Entry 7DP0 (X-ray diffraction, 2.10 A resolution); this record covers chains A and B.

== Chain A (and B) ==
Name: Nitroreductase family protein
Organism: Sphingopyxis sp
Notes: chain B of this document is another copy of the same molecule, construct and numbering; everything in this record applies to it too
UniProt: A0A2L0VUJ4 (A0A2L0VUJ4_9SPHN); residues 1-233 here = UniProt positions 1-233
Amino-acid sequence (233 residues; each row starts with the number of its first residue):
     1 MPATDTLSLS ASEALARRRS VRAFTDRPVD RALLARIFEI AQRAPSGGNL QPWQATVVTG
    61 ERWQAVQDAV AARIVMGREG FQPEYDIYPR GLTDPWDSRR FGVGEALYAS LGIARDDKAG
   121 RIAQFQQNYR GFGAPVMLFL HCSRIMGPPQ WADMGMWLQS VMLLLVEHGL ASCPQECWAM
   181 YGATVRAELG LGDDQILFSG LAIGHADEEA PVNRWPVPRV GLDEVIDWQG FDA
Disordered / not traced: 1-8, 232-233
Ligand contacts:
  - FMN (flavin mononucleotide), molecule 1: Arg18, Arg19, Ser20, Arg22, Val103, Asn128, Phe132, Cys173, Pro174, Gln175, Glu176, Cys177, Phe198, Ser199, Val217, Arg219
  - FMN, molecule 2: Pro45, Ser46, Gly47, Gly48, Asn49, Asp153, Met156
What the authors report for this chain:
  - binding site for flavin mononucleotide: Arg18, Ser20, Arg22, Arg219
  - contacts within the chain: Tyr88-Arg100
  - specificity-determining residues: Tyr88
  - mutagenesis - Y88A, Y88F (3.1-fold): increased catalytic activity on butralin
  - mutagenesis - Y88A, Y88F (30-fold): increased catalytic activity on pendimethalin
  - mutagenesis - Y88A, Y88F: increased catalytic activity on oryzalin
  - mutagenesis - Y88A, Y88F: increased catalytic activity on isopropalin
  - mutagenesis - R100D, R100E: abolished catalytic activity

== Interface between chain A and chain B ==
Residue-residue contacts (168; chain A residue first):
  Leu9(A) - Ser10(B)
  Leu9(A) - Ala11(B)  hydrogen bond (backbone-backbone)
  Ser10(A) - Leu9(B)
  Ser10(A) - Ser10(B)
  Ser10(A) - Ala11(B)
  Ser10(A) - Glu167(B)  hydrogen bond
  Ala11(A) - Leu9(B)  hydrogen bond (backbone-backbone)
  Ala11(A) - Ser10(B)
  Ala11(A) - Ala11(B)
  Ala11(A) - Glu167(B)  hydrogen bond (backbone-side chain)
  Ser12(A) - Ile40(B)
  Ser12(A) - Leu164(B)
  Ser12(A) - Glu167(B)  hydrogen bond
  Ala14(A) - Ala11(B)  hydrophobic
  Leu15(A) - Arg43(B)
  Leu15(A) - Ser160(B)
  Leu15(A) - Leu164(B)  hydrophobic
  Arg18(A) - Arg43(B)  hydrogen bond (side chain-backbone)
  Arg18(A) - Ala44(B)
  Arg18(A) - Pro45(B)
  Arg31(A) - Trp228(B)
  Arg31(A) - Phe231(B)
  Ala35(A) - Leu222(B)
  Phe38(A) - Leu222(B)  hydrophobic
  Phe38(A) - Ile226(B)  hydrophobic
  Phe38(A) - Trp228(B)  hydrophobic
  Glu39(A) - Leu222(B)
  Ile40(A) - Ser12(B)
  Gln42(A) - Arg219(B)  hydrogen bond (backbone-side chain)
  Gln42(A) - Val220(B)
  Gln42(A) - Val225(B)
  Arg43(A) - Leu15(B)
  Arg43(A) - Arg18(B)  hydrogen bond (backbone-side chain)
  Arg43(A) - Val217(B)  hydrogen bond (side chain-backbone)
  Arg43(A) - Arg219(B)  hydrogen bond (backbone-side chain)
  Ala44(A) - Arg219(B)  hydrogen bond (backbone-side chain)
  Pro45(A) - Arg18(B)
  Pro45(A) - Gln159(B)
  Pro45(A) - Met162(B)  hydrophobic
  Pro45(A) - Arg219(B)
  Gly47(A) - Glu176(B)
  Gly48(A) - Tyr88(B)
  Gly48(A) - Arg100(B)
  Gly48(A) - Val103(B)
  Asn49(A) - Arg99(B)
  Asn49(A) - Val103(B)
  Asn49(A) - Pro218(B)  hydrogen bond (side chain-backbone)
  Asn49(A) - Arg219(B)  hydrogen bond
  Leu50(A) - Trp96(B)
  Leu50(A) - Arg99(B)  hydrogen bond (backbone-side chain)
  Gln51(A) - Arg99(B)  hydrogen bond (backbone-side chain)
  Gln51(A) - Arg219(B)
  Gln51(A) - Val220(B)  hydrogen bond (side chain-backbone)
  Trp53(A) - Val225(B)
  Gln54(A) - Val225(B)
  Ala55(A) - Val225(B)  hydrogen bond (backbone-backbone)
  Ala55(A) - Ile226(B)
  Ala55(A) - Asp227(B)  hydrogen bond (backbone-backbone)
  Thr56(A) - Asp227(B)
  Thr56(A) - Gln229(B)
  Val57(A) - Ile226(B)  hydrophobic
  Val57(A) - Asp227(B)  hydrogen bond (backbone-backbone)
  Val57(A) - Trp228(B)
  Val57(A) - Gln229(B)  hydrogen bond (backbone-backbone)
  Val57(A) - Phe231(B)
  Val58(A) - Gln229(B)
  Thr59(A) - Gln229(B)  hydrogen bond (backbone-backbone)
  Thr59(A) - Gly230(B)
  Thr59(A) - Phe231(B)
  Arg62(A) - Gln229(B)  hydrogen bond
  Arg62(A) - Gly230(B)
  Tyr85(A) - Pro149(B)  hydrophobic
  Asp86(A) - Pro149(B)
  Ile87(A) - Pro149(B)
  Ile87(A) - Gln150(B)  hydrogen bond (backbone-side chain)
  Tyr88(A) - Gly47(B)
  Tyr88(A) - Gly48(B)  hydrogen bond (side chain-backbone)
  Pro89(A) - Ile145(B)
  Pro89(A) - Met146(B)  hydrophobic
  Pro89(A) - Gln150(B)
  Gly91(A) - Ile145(B)
  Trp96(A) - Leu50(B)
  Trp96(A) - Ser143(B)
  Trp96(A) - Ile145(B)  hydrophobic
  Trp96(A) - Met146(B)
  Arg99(A) - Gly48(B)
  Arg99(A) - Asn49(B)
  Arg99(A) - Leu50(B)  hydrogen bond (side chain-backbone)
  Arg99(A) - Gln51(B)  hydrogen bond (side chain-backbone)
  Arg100(A) - Gly48(B)
  Arg100(A) - Leu50(B)
  Ser143(A) - Trp96(B)
  Ile145(A) - Pro89(B)
  Ile145(A) - Gly91(B)
  Met146(A) - Trp96(B)
  Pro148(A) - Trp151(B)  hydrophobic
  Pro149(A) - Tyr85(B)  hydrophobic
  Pro149(A) - Asp86(B)
  Pro149(A) - Ile87(B)
  Pro149(A) - Glu176(B)
  Gln150(A) - Ile87(B)  hydrogen bond (side chain-backbone)
  Gln150(A) - Pro89(B)
  Trp151(A) - Pro148(B)  hydrophobic
  Trp151(A) - Pro149(B)
  Trp151(A) - Ala152(B)
  Ala152(A) - Trp151(B)
  Ala152(A) - Ala152(B)  hydrophobic
  Ala152(A) - Gly155(B)
  Ala152(A) - Phe198(B)  hydrophobic
  Gly155(A) - Ala152(B)
  Gly155(A) - Gly155(B)
  Gly155(A) - Met156(B)
  Met156(A) - Gly155(B)
  Met156(A) - Leu158(B)  hydrophobic
  Met156(A) - Gln159(B)
  Gln159(A) - Pro45(B)
  Gln159(A) - Met156(B)
  Gln159(A) - Ser160(B)  hydrogen bond
  Ser160(A) - Leu15(B)
  Ser160(A) - Gln159(B)  hydrogen bond
  Met162(A) - Pro45(B)  hydrophobic
  Leu163(A) - Leu163(B)  hydrophobic
  Leu164(A) - Ser12(B)
  Leu164(A) - Leu15(B)  hydrophobic
  Glu167(A) - Ser10(B)  hydrogen bond
  Glu167(A) - Ala11(B)  hydrogen bond (side chain-backbone)
  Glu167(A) - Ser12(B)  hydrogen bond
  His168(A) - Ser12(B)
  Glu176(A) - Gly47(B)
  Glu176(A) - Pro149(B)
  Leu189(A) - Gln229(B)  hydrogen bond (backbone-side chain)
  Phe198(A) - Ala152(B)  hydrophobic
  Val217(A) - Arg43(B)  hydrogen bond (backbone-side chain)
  Pro218(A) - Asn49(B)  hydrogen bond (backbone-side chain)
  Arg219(A) - Gln42(B)  hydrogen bond (side chain-backbone)
  Arg219(A) - Arg43(B)  hydrogen bond (side chain-backbone)
  Arg219(A) - Ala44(B)  hydrogen bond (side chain-backbone)
  Arg219(A) - Asn49(B)  hydrogen bond
  Arg219(A) - Gln51(B)
  Val220(A) - Gln42(B)
  Val220(A) - Gln51(B)  hydrogen bond (backbone-side chain)
  Leu222(A) - Ala35(B)
  Leu222(A) - Phe38(B)
  Leu222(A) - Glu39(B)
  Val225(A) - Gln42(B)
  Val225(A) - Trp53(B)
  Val225(A) - Gln54(B)
  Val225(A) - Ala55(B)  hydrogen bond (backbone-backbone)
  Ile226(A) - Ala55(B)
  Asp227(A) - Ala55(B)  hydrogen bond (backbone-backbone)
  Asp227(A) - Thr56(B)
  Asp227(A) - Val57(B)  hydrogen bond (backbone-backbone)
  Trp228(A) - Arg31(B)
  Trp228(A) - Leu34(B)  hydrophobic
  Trp228(A) - Ala35(B)
  Trp228(A) - Phe38(B)  hydrophobic
  Trp228(A) - Val57(B)
  Gln229(A) - Thr56(B)
  Gln229(A) - Val57(B)  hydrogen bond (backbone-backbone)
  Gln229(A) - Val58(B)
  Gln229(A) - Thr59(B)  hydrogen bond (backbone-backbone)
  Gln229(A) - Arg62(B)
  Gln229(A) - Leu189(B)
  Gly230(A) - Thr59(B)
  Phe231(A) - Arg31(B)
  Phe231(A) - Val57(B)  hydrophobic
  Phe231(A) - Thr59(B)
  Phe231(A) - Val136(B)  hydrophobic
Also at the interface, not in a pair above, chain A (80 interface residues in all): Leu34, Pro52, Gly60, Leu92, Thr93, Val103, Val136, Gly147, Trp157, Leu158
Also at the interface, not in a pair above, chain B (79 interface residues in all): Ala14, Pro52, Gly60, Leu92, Gly147, Trp157, His168

== Overview ==
The interface between chain A and chain B involves 80 residues on one side and 79 on the other; the contacts
include 45 hydrogen bonds. Among the polar pairs are Ser10(A)-Glu167(B), Ala11(A)-Glu167(B) and
Ser12(A)-Glu167(B). From the paper: a binding site for flavin mononucleotide at Arg18(A), Ser20(A) and
Arg22(A) among others; Y88A and Y88F of chain A increase catalytic activity on butralin; 4 substitutions were
tested in all.
Both chains are Nitroreductase family protein (Sphingopyxis sp). Entry 7DP0 (Crystal structure of FMN and
NADPH-dependent nitroreductase NfnB from sphigopyxis sp. strain HMH) was determined by X-ray diffraction
together with 7DP1 and 7DP2 from the same study.
